6DLV - chains b and c of the 4 polymer chains in the assembly; structure by electron microscopy, 10.10 A resolution (very low resolution: no residue pairs are listed; an interface is given only as per-side residue counts).

[Chain b (and c)]
Protein: Dynamin-1
Organism: Homo sapiens
Notes: EC 3.6.5.5; chain c of this document is another copy of the same molecule, construct and numbering; everything in this record applies to it too
UniProt: Q05193 (DYN1_HUMAN), isoform Q05193-3; numbering as in UniProt (aligned over 1-748)
Amino-acid sequence (748 residues; each row starts with the number of its first residue):
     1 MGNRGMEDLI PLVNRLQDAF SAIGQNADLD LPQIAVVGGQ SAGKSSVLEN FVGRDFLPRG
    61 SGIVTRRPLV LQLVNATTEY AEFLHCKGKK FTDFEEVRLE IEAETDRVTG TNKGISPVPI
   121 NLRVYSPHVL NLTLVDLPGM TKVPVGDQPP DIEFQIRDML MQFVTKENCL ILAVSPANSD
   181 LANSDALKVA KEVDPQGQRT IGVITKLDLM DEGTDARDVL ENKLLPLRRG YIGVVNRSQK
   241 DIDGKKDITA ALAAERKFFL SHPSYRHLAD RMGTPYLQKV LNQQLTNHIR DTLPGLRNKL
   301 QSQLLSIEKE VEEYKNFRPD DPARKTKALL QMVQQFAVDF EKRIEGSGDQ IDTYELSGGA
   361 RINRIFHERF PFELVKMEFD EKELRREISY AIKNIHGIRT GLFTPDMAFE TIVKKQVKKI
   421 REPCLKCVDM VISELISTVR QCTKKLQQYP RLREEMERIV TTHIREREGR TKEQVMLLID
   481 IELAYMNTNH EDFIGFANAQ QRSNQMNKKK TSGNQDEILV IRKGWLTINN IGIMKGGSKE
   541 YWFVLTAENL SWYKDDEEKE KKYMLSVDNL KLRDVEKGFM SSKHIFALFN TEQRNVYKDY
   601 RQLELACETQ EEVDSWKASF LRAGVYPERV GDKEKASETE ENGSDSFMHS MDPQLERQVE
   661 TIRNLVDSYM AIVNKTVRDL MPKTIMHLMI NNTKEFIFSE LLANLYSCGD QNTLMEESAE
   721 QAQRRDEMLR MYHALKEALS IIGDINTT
Disordered / not traced: 1-6, 346-358, 500-521, 628-651 (chain c: 346-358, 497-519, 626-652, 748)
Curated features (UniProtKB/Swiss-Prot):
  - region: Gly38 to Ser45 (G1 motif), Val64 to Arg66 (G2 motif), Asp136 to Gly139 (G3 motif), Thr205 to Asp208 (G4 motif), Val235 to Ser238 (G5 motif)
  - binding site (GDP): Ser41, Gly43, Lys44, Ser45, Ser46, Arg59, Gly60, Lys206, Asp208, Asp211, Asn236, Arg237, Gln239
  - modified residue: Tyr80 (Phosphotyrosine), Tyr125 (3'-nitrotyrosine), Ser306 (Phosphoserine), Ser347 (Phosphoserine), Tyr354 (Phosphotyrosine), Ser512 (Phosphoserine)
  - natural variant: Ala177 (A177P: In DEE31A), Lys206 (K206N: In DEE31A), Arg237 (R237W: In DEE31A), Gly359 (G359A: In DEE31A)
  - mutagenesis: Gln40 (Q40E: Impairs assembly-stimulated GTPase activity. Does not affect basal GTPase activity. Does not affect membrane binding. Does not affect self-assembly. Completely inhibits receptor internalization), Ser41 (S41A: Impairs assembly-stimulated GTPase activity. Does not affect basal GTPase activity. Does not affect membrane binding. Does not affect self-assembly), Lys44 (K44A: Inhibits receptor-mediated endocytosis. Significantly decreases endocytosis. Impairs receptor-mediated endocytosis. Impairs receptor-mediated endocytosis; when associated with 591-K--T-602 ...), Asp180 (D180A: Inhibits assembly-stimulated GTPase activity. Significantly increases basal GTPase activity Does not affect membrane binding. Does not affect self-assembly), Arg290 (R290A: Does not significantly affect receptor-mediated endocytosis; when associated with A-291 and A-292), Asp291 (D291A: Does not significantly affect receptor-mediated endocytosis; when associated with A-290 and A-292), Thr292 (T292A: Does not significantly affect receptor-mediated endocytosis; when associated with A-290 and A-291; T292A: Substantially reduces receptor-mediated endocytosis ...), Leu293 (L293A: Substantially reduces receptor-mediated endocytosis; whena ssociated with A-292 and A-294), Pro294 (P294A: Does not significantly affect receptor-mediated endocytosis. Substantially reduces receptor-mediated endocytosis; whena ssociated with A-292 and A-293), Leu330 (L330R: Significantly decreases receptor-mediated endocytosis; when associated with R-334 and R-702), Gln334 (Q334R: Significantly decreases receptor-mediated endocytosis; when associated with R-330 and R-702), Asp406 (D406R: Significantly decreases receptor-mediated endocytosis; when associated with R-407 and W-488), 4 further mutagenesis entries in UniProt

[How chain b and chain c interact]
At this resolution (10 A) residue pairs are not listed: 27 residues of chain b and 29 of chain c lie at the interface.

[Summary]
27 residues of chain b and 29 residues of chain c are in contact. UniProt lists 13 GDP-binding residues and 27
mutagenesis sites on chain b.
Both chains are Dynamin-1 (Homo sapiens). Entry 6DLV (Cryo-EM of the GTP-bound human dynamin-1 polymer
assembled on the membrane in the super constricted state) was determined by electron microscopy, deposited
together with 6DLU.
